Entry 3WWD (X-ray diffraction, 1.65 A resolution); this record covers chain A.

== Chain A ==
Protein: Oxidized polyvinyl alcohol hydrolase
From: Pseudomonas sp. VM15C
Notes: EC 3.7.1.7
UniProtKB: Q9LCQ7 (OPH_PSESP); residues -1 to 348 here correspond to UniProt positions 30-379 (UniProt number = residue number + 31)
Amino-acid sequence (364 residues; numbered -4 to 359; the number before each row is that of its first residue; numbers below 1 keep their minus sign (Ala-4 is residue -4)):
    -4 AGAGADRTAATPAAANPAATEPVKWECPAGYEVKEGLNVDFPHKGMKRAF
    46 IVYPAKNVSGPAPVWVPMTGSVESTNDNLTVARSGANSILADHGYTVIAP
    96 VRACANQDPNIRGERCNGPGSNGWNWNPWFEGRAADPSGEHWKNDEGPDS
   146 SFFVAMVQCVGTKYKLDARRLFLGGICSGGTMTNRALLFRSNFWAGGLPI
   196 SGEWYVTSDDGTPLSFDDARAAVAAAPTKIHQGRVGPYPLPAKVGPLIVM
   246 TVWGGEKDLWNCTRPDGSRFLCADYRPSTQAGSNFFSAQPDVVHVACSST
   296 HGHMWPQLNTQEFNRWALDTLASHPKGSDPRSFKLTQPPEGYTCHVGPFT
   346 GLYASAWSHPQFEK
Disordered / not traced: -4 to 17, 354-359
Cystine bridges: Cys22-Cys154, Cys99-Cys111, Cys257-Cys267, Cys292-Cys339
Modified / non-standard residues: Cys172 (cysteinesulfonic acid; OCS)
Sequence notes: expression tag (-4 to -2, 349-359); engineered mutation Cys172 (Ser203 in Q9LCQ7)
UniProt features mapped onto this chain:
  - active site: Ser278 (Charge relay system)

== Overview ==
From UniProt: active-site residue Ser278.
Chain A is Oxidized polyvinyl alcohol hydrolase (Pseudomonas sp. VM15C); the structure, The complex of
pOPH_S172C with DMSO, was determined by X-ray diffraction, deposited together with 3WWC and 3WWE.
